PDB entry 6QHL | X-ray diffraction, 1.20 A resolution | chains A and P

# Chain A
Molecule: 14-3-3 protein sigma
From: Homo sapiens
UniProtKB: P31947 (1433S_HUMAN); residues 1-248 here = UniProt positions 1-248
Chain sequence (253 residues; each row starts with the number of its first residue; numbers below 1 keep their minus sign (Gly-4 is residue -4)):
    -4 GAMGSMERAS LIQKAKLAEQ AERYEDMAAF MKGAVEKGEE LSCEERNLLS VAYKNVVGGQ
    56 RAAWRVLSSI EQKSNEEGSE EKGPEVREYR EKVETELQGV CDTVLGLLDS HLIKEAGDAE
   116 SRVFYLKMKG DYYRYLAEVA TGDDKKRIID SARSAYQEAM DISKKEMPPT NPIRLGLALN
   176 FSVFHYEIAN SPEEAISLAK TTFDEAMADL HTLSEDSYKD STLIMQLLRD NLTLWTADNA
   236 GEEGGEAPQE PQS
Unresolved in the structure: 232-248
Construct notes: expression tag (-4 to 0)
UniProt features mapped onto this chain:
  - site (Interaction with phosphoserine on interacting protein): Arg56, Arg129
  - modified residue (Phosphoserine): Ser5, Ser74, Ser248

# Chain P
Molecule: Transcription factor p65
From: Homo sapiens
UniProtKB: Q04206 (TF65_HUMAN); residues 120-133 here correspond to UniProt positions 38-51 (UniProt number = residue number - 82)
Chain sequence (14 residues; each row starts with the number of its first residue):
   120 AEGRSAGSIP GRRS
Unresolved in the structure: 120-124
Modified positions: Ser127 (phosphoserine; SEP)
Construct notes: conflict Ala120 (Cys38 in Q04206), Arg131 (Glu49 in Q04206)
What the authors report for this chain:
  - post-translational modification sites: Ser127

# Interface between chain A and chain P
Pairs across the interface - 33 pairs, chain A then chain P:
  Glu14(A) - Arg132(P)
  Glu14(A) - Ser133(P)  hydrogen bond
  Val46(A) - Gly130(P)
  Val46(A) - Arg131(P)
  Val46(A) - Arg132(P)
  Val46(A) - Ser133(P)
  Lys49(A) - Ser127(P)
  Lys49(A) - Ile128(P)
  Lys49(A) - Pro129(P)  hydrogen bond (side chain-backbone)
  Lys49(A) - Gly130(P)
  Lys49(A) - Arg131(P)
  Asn50(A) - Arg131(P)  hydrogen bond
  Gly53(A) - Arg131(P)
  Gly54(A) - Arg131(P)
  Arg56(A) - Ser127(P)
  Lys122(A) - Ile128(P)
  Arg129(A) - Ser127(P)
  Tyr130(A) - Ser127(P)
  Gly171(A) - Ile128(P)
  Leu174(A) - Gly126(P)
  Leu174(A) - Ser127(P)
  Leu174(A) - Ile128(P)
  Asn175(A) - Ser127(P)
  Asn175(A) - Ile128(P)  hydrogen bond (side chain-backbone)
  Val178(A) - Gly126(P)
  Val178(A) - Ser127(P)
  Glu182(A) - Ala125(P)
  Ile219(A) - Ile128(P)  hydrophobic
  Leu222(A) - Pro129(P)
  Asn226(A) - Ala125(P)
  Asn226(A) - Gly126(P)  hydrogen bond (side chain-backbone)
  Leu229(A) - Ala125(P)
  Trp230(A) - Ala125(P)
Other interface residues (no listed pair), chain A (23 interface residues in all): Tyr19, Leu43, Ser45
Interface features reported in the paper:
  - pairs named by the authors: Asn50(A)-Arg131(P) (hydrogen bond), Arg56(A)-Ser127(P), Arg129(A)-Ser127(P), Tyr130(A)-Ser127(P) (hydrogen bond), Asn226(A)-Gly126(P) (hydrogen bond)
  - interface residues, chain A: Glu14(A), Asn50(A), Arg56(A), Arg129(A), Tyr130(A), Leu174(A), Ile219(A), Leu222(A), Asn226(A)

# In short
23 residues of chain A and 9 residues of chain P are in contact, with 5 hydrogen bonds. Polar pairs include
Glu14(A)-Ser133(P), Lys49(A)-Pro129(P) and Asn50(A)-Arg131(P). The authors report hydrogen bonds between
Asn50(A) and Arg131(P), Tyr130(A) and Ser127(P) and Asn226(A) and Gly126(P); contacts between Arg56(A) and
Ser127(P) and Arg129(A) and Ser127(P). From the paper: interface residues Glu14(A), Asn50(A) and Arg56(A)
among others; a modification site at Ser127(P).
Here chain A is 14-3-3 protein sigma and chain P is Transcription factor p65, both from Homo sapiens. Entry
6QHL (14-3-3 sigma with RelA/p65 binding site pS45) was determined by X-ray diffraction, deposited together
with 6NV2 and 6QHM.
